3MGS - chains D and J of the 10 polymer chains in the assembly; structure by X-ray diffraction, 3.15 A resolution.

== Chain D ==
Molecule: Histone H2B 1.1
Source organism: Xenopus laevis
UniProtKB: P02281 (H2B11_XENLA); residues -2 to 122 here correspond to UniProt positions 2-126 (UniProt number = residue number + 4)
Amino-acid sequence (125 residues; each row starts with the number of its first residue; numbers below 1 keep their minus sign (Pro-2 is residue -2)):
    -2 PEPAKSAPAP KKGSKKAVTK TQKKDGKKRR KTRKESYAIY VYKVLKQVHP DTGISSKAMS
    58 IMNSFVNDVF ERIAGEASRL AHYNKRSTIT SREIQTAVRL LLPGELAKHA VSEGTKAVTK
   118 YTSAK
Disordered / not traced: -2 to 23
Metal / ion sites: Cs+: Arg96, Leu97, Leu99

== Chain J ==
Molecule: 147-nt DNA strand
Sequence (147 nucleotides; each row starts with the number of its first residue; numbers below 1 keep their minus sign (DA-73 is residue -73)):
   -73 ATCAATATCC ACCTGCAGAT ACTACCAAAA GTGTATTTGG AAACTGCTCC ATCAAAAGGC
   -13 ATGTTCAGCT GGATTCCAGC TGAACATGCC TTTTGATGGA GCAGTTTCCA AATACACTTT
    47 TGGTAGTATC TGCAGGTGGA TATTGAT
Metal / ion sites: Cs+ site 1: DT-66 (shared with 2 residues of chain I); Cs+ site 2: DT-60, DG-59; Mn2+ site 1: DG-35, DG-34; Cs+ site 3: DG-15 (shared with 1 residue of chain I); Cs+ site 4 near DT-12 (its only coordinating residue here); Cs+ site 5: DT-10 (shared with 1 residue of chain I); Mn2+ site 2 near DG-3 (its only coordinating residue here); Mn2+ site 3 near DG5 (its only coordinating residue here); Mn2+ site 4 near DG27 (its only coordinating residue here); Mn2+ site 5 near DG48 (its only coordinating residue here); Mn2+ site 6 near DG61 (its only coordinating residue here); Cs+ site 6: DT67, DA68 (shared with 2 residues of chain I)

== Interface between chain D and chain J ==
Residue-residue contacts (22):
  Lys24(D) - DT50(J)  hydrogen bond to the base
  Lys24(D) - DA51(J)  hydrogen bond to the sugar
  Lys25(D) - DC-27(J)  phosphate contact
  Lys25(D) - DT-26(J)  salt bridge to the phosphate
  Lys25(D) - DA51(J)  phosphate contact
  Lys25(D) - DG52(J)  phosphate contact
  Arg26(D) - DT-29(J)  hydrogen bond to the base
  Arg26(D) - DG-28(J)  hydrogen bond to the sugar
  Arg26(D) - DC-27(J)  hydrogen bond to the phosphate
  Arg27(D) - DG49(J)  base contact
  Arg27(D) - DT50(J)  sugar contact
  Lys28(D) - DT50(J)  salt bridge to the phosphate
  Lys28(D) - DA51(J)  phosphate contact
  Arg30(D) - DG48(J)  sugar contact
  Arg30(D) - DG49(J)  hydrogen bond to the sugar
  Arg30(D) - DT50(J)  phosphate contact
  Lys31(D) - DG49(J)  phosphate contact
  Lys31(D) - DT50(J)  hydrogen bond to the phosphate
  Glu32(D) - DG49(J)  phosphate contact
  Ser33(D) - DG49(J)  hydrogen bond to the phosphate
  Ile36(D) - DG48(J)  phosphate contact
  Tyr37(D) - DG48(J)  sugar contact
Also at the interface, not in a pair above, chain D (13 interface residues in all): Thr29, Thr85
Also at the interface, not in a pair above, chain J (10 interface residues in all): DA38

== In short ==
Chain D and chain J form an interface of 13 and 10 residues respectively, with 8 hydrogen bonds and 2 salt
bridges. Polar contacts include Lys24(D)-DT50(J), Arg26(D)-DT-29(J) and Lys24(D)-DA51(J). The Cs+ site is
built by Arg96(D), Leu97(D) and Leu99(D).
Here chain D is Histone H2B 1.1 (Xenopus laevis) and chain J is a 147-nt DNA strand. Entry 3MGS (Binding of
Cesium ions to the Nucleosome Core particle) was determined by X-ray diffraction, deposited together with
3MGP, 3MGQ and 3MGR.
